1QQS - chain A; structure by X-ray diffraction, 2.40 A resolution.

# Chain A
Protein: Neutrophil gelatinase
Organism: Homo sapiens
UniProtKB: P80188 (NGAL_HUMAN); residues 4-177 here correspond to UniProt positions 24-197 (UniProt number = residue number + 20)
Chain sequence (174 residues; numbered 4 to 177; the number before each row is that of its first residue):
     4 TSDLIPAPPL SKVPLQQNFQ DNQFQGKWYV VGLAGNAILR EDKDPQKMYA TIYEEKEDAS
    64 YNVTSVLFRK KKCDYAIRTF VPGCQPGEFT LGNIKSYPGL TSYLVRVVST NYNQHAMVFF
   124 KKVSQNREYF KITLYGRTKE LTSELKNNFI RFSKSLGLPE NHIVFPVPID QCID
Cystine bridges: Cys87 forms a disulfide with the same residue of a neighbouring copy of this chain
Cystine bridges: Cys76-Cys175
Covalent attachments: glycan linked to Asn65
Ligand contacts: decanoic acid (DKA): Tyr52, Thr54, Arg81, Leu94, Leu103, Tyr106, Phe123, Lys125, Lys134, Thr136, Tyr138
Swiss-Prot annotation at these positions:
  - binding site (a carboxymycobactin): Tyr52 to Thr54, Lys125, Lys134, Tyr138
  - binding site (enterobactin): Tyr106, Lys134
  - glycosylation: Asn65 (N-linked (GlcNAc...) asparagine)
Reported in the primary citation:
  - self-association interface (contacts with another copy of this molecule); pairs are residue here / residue on that copy: Cys87-Cys87 (disulfide)
  - post-translational modification sites: Asn65
  - conformationally variable residues (loop rearrangement, side-chain flip): Leu70, Arg81, Pro101
  - binding site for decanoic acid: Tyr52, Thr54, Arg81, Leu94, Leu103, Tyr106, Phe123, Lys134, Thr136, Tyr138

# In short
Bound to chain A: decanoic acid. Covalently linked N-acetylglucosamine: at Asn65. Curated annotation (UniProt)
lists 6 carboxymycobactin-binding residues and enterobactin-binding residues Tyr106 and Lys134. The paper
reports a binding site for decanoic acid at Tyr52, Thr54 and Arg81 among others; a modification site at Asn65.
Chain A is Neutrophil gelatinase (Homo sapiens); the structure, Neutrophil gelatinase associated lipocalin
homodimer, was determined by X-ray diffraction (same publication as 1DFV).
